PDB entry 6ZKY | X-ray diffraction, 2.65 A resolution | chains A and C of the 5 polymer chains in the assembly

# Chain A
Name: HLA class I histocompatibility antigen, alpha chain E
Organism: Homo sapiens
UniProtKB: P13747 (HLAE_HUMAN); residues 1-276 here correspond to UniProt positions 22-297 (UniProt number = residue number + 21)
Chain sequence (276 residues; numbered 1 to 276; the number before each row is that of its first residue):
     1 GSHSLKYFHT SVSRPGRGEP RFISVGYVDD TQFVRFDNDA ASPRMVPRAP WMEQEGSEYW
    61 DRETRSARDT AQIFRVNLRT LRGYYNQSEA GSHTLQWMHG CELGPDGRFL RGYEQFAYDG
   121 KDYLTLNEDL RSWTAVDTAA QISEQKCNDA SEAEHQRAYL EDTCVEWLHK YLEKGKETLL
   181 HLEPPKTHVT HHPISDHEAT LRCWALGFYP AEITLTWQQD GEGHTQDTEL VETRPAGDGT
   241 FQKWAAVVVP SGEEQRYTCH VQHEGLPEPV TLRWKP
Not modelled in the structure: 1, 223-224
Disulfide bonds: Cys101-Cys164, Cys203-Cys259
Sequence notes: engineered mutation Cys147 (Ser168 in P13747)
UniProt features mapped onto this chain:
  - region: Lys275, Pro276 (Connecting peptide)
  - binding site (a peptide antigen): Tyr7, Glu63, Ser66, Asn77, Tyr84, Ser143, Lys146, Gln156, Tyr159, Tyr171
  - glycosylation: Asn86 (N-linked (GlcNAc...) asparagine)
From the paper describing this entry:
  - mutagenesis - Y84C, Y84C/A139C, F116C: increased stability
  - mutagenesis - Y84C: abolished binding to T-cell receptor alpha chain
  - mutagenesis - F116C: unchanged binding to HLA-E-inhA and HLA-E-UL40 TCRs
  - mutagenesis - F116C: unchanged binding to HLA-E-Gag6V TCRs

# Chain C
Name: Enoyl-[acyl-carrier-protein] reductase [NADH]
Notes: EC 1.3.1.9
UniProtKB: P9WGR1 (INHA_MYCTU); residues 1-9 here correspond to UniProt positions 53-61 (UniProt number = residue number + 52)
Chain sequence (9 residues; each row starts with the number of its first residue):
     1 RLPAKAPLX
Modified residues: QMB (5-Mercapto-norvaline) at position 9
Sequence notes: conflict QMB_9 (Leu61 in P9WGR1)

# Chain A / chain C interface
Pairs across the interface - 41 pairs, chain A then chain C:
  Leu5(A) - Arg1(C)
  Tyr7(A) - Arg1(C)  hydrogen bond (side chain-backbone)
  Tyr7(A) - Leu2(C)  hydrophobic
  His9(A) - Leu2(C)
  Met45(A) - Leu2(C)  hydrophobic
  Arg62(A) - Arg1(C)
  Arg62(A) - Ala4(C)
  Glu63(A) - Arg1(C)  salt bridge
  Glu63(A) - Leu2(C)  hydrogen bond (side chain-backbone)
  Ala67(A) - Leu2(C)  hydrophobic
  Thr70(A) - Ala6(C)
  Ile73(A) - Ala6(C)
  Ile73(A) - Pro7(C)
  Val76(A) - Leu8(C)  hydrophobic
  Asn77(A) - Pro7(C)  hydrogen bond (side chain-backbone)
  Asn77(A) - Leu8(C)
  Asn77(A) - QMB_9(C)  hydrogen bond (side chain-backbone)
  Thr80(A) - QMB_9(C)
  Tyr84(A) - QMB_9(C)  hydrogen bond (side chain-backbone)
  Trp97(A) - Pro3(C)  hydrophobic
  Trp97(A) - Pro7(C)
  His99(A) - Leu2(C)
  His99(A) - Pro3(C)
  Phe116(A) - Pro7(C)  hydrophobic
  Phe116(A) - QMB_9(C)
  Leu124(A) - QMB_9(C)
  Ser143(A) - QMB_9(C)  hydrogen bond (side chain-backbone)
  Lys146(A) - Leu8(C)
  Lys146(A) - QMB_9(C)  hydrogen bond (side chain-backbone)
  Cys147(A) - Leu8(C)  hydrogen bond (side chain-backbone)
  Cys147(A) - QMB_9(C)
  Glu152(A) - Pro7(C)
  Glu152(A) - Leu8(C)
  His155(A) - Lys5(C)
  Gln156(A) - Lys5(C)  hydrogen bond (side chain-backbone)
  Gln156(A) - Pro7(C)
  Tyr159(A) - Arg1(C)  hydrogen bond (side chain-backbone)
  Tyr159(A) - Leu2(C)
  Tyr159(A) - Pro3(C)
  Trp167(A) - Arg1(C)
  Tyr171(A) - Arg1(C)  hydrogen bond (side chain-backbone)
Interface residues without a listed pair, chain A (33 interface residues in all): Tyr59, Ser66, Phe74, Leu81, Glu114, Trp133, Thr163

# Summary
Chain A and chain C form an interface of 33 and 9 residues respectively, with 11 hydrogen bonds and 1 salt
bridge. Among the polar pairs are Glu63(A)-Arg1(C), Tyr7(A)-Arg1(C) and Glu63(A)-Leu2(C). The paper reports
that Y84C, Y84C/A139C and F116C of chain A increase stability; Y84C of chain A abolishes binding to T-cell
receptor alpha chain.
Here chain A is HLA class I histocompatibility antigen, alpha chain E (Homo sapiens) and chain C is
Enoyl-[acyl-carrier-protein] reductase [NADH]. Entry 6ZKY (Crystal structure of InhA:01 TCR in complex with
HLA-E (S147C) bound to InhA (53-61 H3C)) was determined by X-ray diffraction together with 6ZKW, 6ZKX, 6ZKZ,
7NDQ, 7NDT and 7NDU from the same study.
